2DOQ - chains C and D of the 4 polymer chains in the assembly; structure by X-ray diffraction, 3.00 A resolution.

# Chain C
Molecule: Cell division control protein 31
Source organism: Saccharomyces cerevisiae
UniProtKB: P06704 (CDC31_YEAST); numbering as in UniProt (aligned over 1-161)
Amino-acid sequence (161 residues; numbered 1 to 161; the number before each row is that of its first residue):
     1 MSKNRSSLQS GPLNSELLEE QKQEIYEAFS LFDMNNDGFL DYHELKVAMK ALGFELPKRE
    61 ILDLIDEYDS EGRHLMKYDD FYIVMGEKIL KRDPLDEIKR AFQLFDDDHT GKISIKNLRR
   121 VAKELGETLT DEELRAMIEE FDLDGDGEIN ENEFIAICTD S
Not modelled in the structure: 1-13, 127-135, 145-149, 158-161
Sequence notes: modified residue (1, 34, 49, 76, 85, 137)
Modified / non-standard residues: Mse-1 (selenomethionine); Mse-34, Mse-49, Mse-76, Mse-85, Mse-137 (selenomethionine; parent Met)
Ion coordination: Ca2+: Asp-33, Asn-35, Asp-37, Phe-39, Glu-44
UniProt features mapped onto this chain:
  - binding site (Ca(2+)): Asp-33, Asn-35, Asp-37, Glu-44, Asp-142, Asp-144, Asp-146, Glu-148, Glu-153
  - modified residue: Thr-130 (Phosphothreonine)
Reported in the primary citation:
  - mutagenesis - F141A: abolished growth (citing earlier work)
  - mutagenesis - D142A: decreased growth (citing earlier work)
  - mutagenesis - H43A: decreased growth
  - mutagenesis - H43A/K46A, H43A/K58A: abolished growth

# Chain D
Molecule: SFI1p
Source organism: Saccharomyces cerevisiae
Notes: fragment: Residues: 218 - 306
UniProtKB: Q12369 (Q12369_YEAST); residues 218-306 here = UniProt positions 218-306
Amino-acid sequence (94 residues; row label = number of the first residue in the row):
   213 GPLGSNEEAN RFANQAKLRV QEAVFYIWSD KTLKYSQMAN DEAESFRNTW LLFRSFQQWI
   273 TLTQTFKEQS RLADQAFLNK MFRKILKAQE HWKH
Not modelled in the structure: 213, 297-306
Sequence notes: cloning artifact (213-217); modified residue (250, 293)
Modified / non-standard residues: Mse-250 (selenomethionine; parent Met); Mse-293 (selenomethionine; parent Met)
Reported in the primary citation:
  - conformationally variable residues (order/disorder transition): Arg-295 to Trp-304

# Chain C / chain D interface
Contacting residue pairs (24):
  Glu-24(C) / Lys-292(D)  salt bridge
  Phe-32(C) / Gln-281(D)
  Phe-32(C) / Ala-285(D)  hydrophobic
  Mse-34(C) / Gln-281(D)
  His-43(C) / Phe-278(D)
  Val-47(C) / Phe-278(D)
  Val-47(C) / Ser-282(D)
  Val-47(C) / Ala-285(D)
  Lys-50(C) / Ser-282(D)
  Lys-50(C) / Ala-285(D)
  Lys-50(C) / Asp-286(D)  salt bridge
  Lys-50(C) / Phe-289(D)
  Ala-51(C) / Ala-285(D)
  Ala-51(C) / Phe-289(D)
  Leu-52(C) / Phe-289(D)
  Gly-53(C) / Phe-289(D)
  Glu-97(C) / Phe-289(D)
  Glu-97(C) / Lys-292(D)  salt bridge
  Ala-101(C) / Mse-293(D)  hydrophobic
  Leu-104(C) / Asp-286(D)
  Val-121(C) / Leu-290(D)  hydrophobic
  Glu-124(C) / Arg-283(D)  salt bridge
  Glu-124(C) / Gln-287(D)  hydrogen bond
  Leu-125(C) / Phe-294(D)  hydrophobic
Interface residues without a listed pair, chain C (18 interface residues in all): Arg-92, Phe-105, Ile-157
Interface residues without a listed pair, chain D (14 interface residues in all): Leu-284, Lys-296
The authors on this interface:
  - interface residues, chain D: Ala-285(D), Phe-289(D), Phe-294(D)

# Summary
The interface between chain C and chain D involves 18 residues on one side and 14 on the other, with 1
hydrogen bond and 4 salt bridges. Among the polar pairs are Glu-24(C)/Lys-292(D), Lys-50(C)/Asp-286(D) and
Glu-97(C)/Lys-292(D). The paper reports that F141A, H43A/K46A and H43A/K58A of chain C abolish growth;
interface residues Ala-285(D), Phe-289(D) and Phe-294(D); 5 substitutions were tested in all.
Chain C is Cell division control protein 31 and chain D is SFI1p, both from Saccharomyces cerevisiae; the
structure, crystal structure of Sfi1p/Cdc31p complex, was determined by X-ray diffraction, deposited together
with 2GV5.
